PDB entry 3LWQ | X-ray diffraction, 2.68 A resolution | chains B and C of the 5 polymer chains in the assembly

Chain B:
Protein: Ribosome biogenesis protein Nop10
Source organism: Pyrococcus furiosus
UniProt: Q8U1R4 (NOP10_PYRFU); numbering as in UniProt (aligned over 1-60)
Amino-acid sequence (60 residues; each row starts with the number of its first residue):
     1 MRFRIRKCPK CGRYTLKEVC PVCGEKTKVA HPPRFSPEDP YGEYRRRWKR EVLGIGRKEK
Disordered / not traced: 1-3, 55-60
Bound ions: Zn2+: Cys8, Lys10, Cys11, Gly12

Chain C:
Protein: Large ribosomal subunit protein eL8
Source organism: Pyrococcus furiosus
UniProt: Q8U160 (RL7A_PYRFU); residues 2-124 here correspond to UniProt positions 1-123 (UniProt number = residue number - 1)
Amino-acid sequence (123 residues; each row starts with the number of its first residue):
     2 MAKPSYVKFE VPKELAEKAL QAVEIARDTG KIRKGTNETT KAVERGQAKL VIIAEDVDPE
    62 EIVAHLPPLC EEKEIPYIYV PSKKELGAAA GIEVAAASVA IIEPGKARDL VEEIAMKVKE
   122 LMK
Disordered / not traced: 2-4, 124

Interface between chain B and chain C:
Contacting residue pairs (20; chain B residue first):
  Val29(B) with Asp59(C)
  Pro33(B) with Pro60(C), hydrophobic; Glu62(C)
  Tyr41(B) with Thr41(C); Lys42(C), hydrogen bond; Glu45(C); His66(C)
  Tyr44(B) with His66(C); Pro69(C); Leu70(C), hydrophobic; Glu73(C)
  Arg45(B) with Glu62(C)
  Arg47(B) with Glu73(C), salt bridge
  Trp48(B) with Ser6(C), hydrogen bond; Tyr7(C); Lys9(C); Glu61(C); Ala65(C); Pro69(C), hydrophobic
  Glu51(B) with Lys9(C), salt bridge
Other interface residues (no listed pair), chain B (11 interface residues in all): Arg6, Lys28, Lys49
Other interface residues (no listed pair), chain C (17 interface residues in all): Asn38, Lys74

Summary:
11 residues of chain B and 17 residues of chain C are in contact; the contacts include 2 hydrogen bonds and 2
salt bridges. Polar pairs include Arg47(B)-Glu73(C), Glu51(B)-Lys9(C) and Tyr41(B)-Lys42(C). Cys8(B),
Lys10(B), Cys11(B) and Gly12(B) form the Zn2+ site.
Chain B is Ribosome biogenesis protein Nop10 and chain C is Large ribosomal subunit protein eL8, both from
Pyrococcus furiosus; the structure, Structure of H/ACA RNP bound to a substrate RNA containing 3MU, was
determined by X-ray diffraction together with 3LWR and 3LWV from the same study.
